6LHX - chains B and C of the 4 polymer chains in the assembly; structure by X-ray diffraction, 2.50 A resolution.

# Chain B (and C)
Protein: ThsA
Source organism: Bacillus cereus MSX-D12
Notes: chain C of this document is another copy of the same molecule, construct and numbering; everything in this record applies to it too
Reference sequence: J8G6Z1 (J8G6Z1_BACCE); residues 3-476 here correspond to UniProt positions 1-474 (UniProt number = residue number - 2)
Chain sequence (476 residues; numbered 1 to 476; the number before each row is that of its first residue):
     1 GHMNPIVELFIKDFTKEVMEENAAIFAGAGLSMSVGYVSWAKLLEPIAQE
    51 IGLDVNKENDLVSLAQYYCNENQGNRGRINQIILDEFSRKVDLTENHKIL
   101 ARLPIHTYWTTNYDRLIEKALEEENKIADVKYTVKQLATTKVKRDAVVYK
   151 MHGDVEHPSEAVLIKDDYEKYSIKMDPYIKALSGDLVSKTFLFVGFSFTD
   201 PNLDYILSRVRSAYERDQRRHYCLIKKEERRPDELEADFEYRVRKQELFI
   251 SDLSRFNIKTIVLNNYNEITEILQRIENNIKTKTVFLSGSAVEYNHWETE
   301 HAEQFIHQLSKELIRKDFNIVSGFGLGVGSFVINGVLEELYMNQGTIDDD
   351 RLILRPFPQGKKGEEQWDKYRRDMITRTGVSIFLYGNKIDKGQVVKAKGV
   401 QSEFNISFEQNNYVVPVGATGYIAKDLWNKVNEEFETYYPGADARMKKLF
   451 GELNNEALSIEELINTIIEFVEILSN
Disordered / not traced: 1, 39-83, 161-172, 344-345, 419-422, 443-445, 455-457 (chain C: 1, 53-58, 343-345, 443-445, 455-458, 476)
Sequence notes: expression tag (1-2)
Modified residues: Mse-3, Mse-19, Mse-33, Mse-151, Mse-175, Mse-342, Mse-374, Mse-446 (selenomethionine; parent Met)
What the authors report for this chain:
  - mutagenesis - N112A, H152A: abolished catalytic activity on NAD+
  - mutagenesis - N112A, H152A: abolished binding to NAD+
  - mutagenesis - N112A, H152A: unchanged stability

# How chain B and chain C interact
Pairs across the interface - 13 pairs, chain B then chain C:
  Glu-8(B) with Glu-50(C)
  Leu-9(B) with Glu-50(C); Tyr-67(C); Ile-82(C), hydrophobic
  Lys-12(B) with Pro-46(C); Gln-49(C), hydrogen bond
  Lys-16(B) with Gln-81(C); Asp-85(C), salt bridge
  Arg-220(B) with Tyr-67(C), hydrogen bond; Asn-72(C); Gly-74(C); Asn-75(C), hydrogen bond
  Asn-476(B) with Gln-49(C)
Other interface residues (no listed pair), chain B (9 interface residues in all): His-2, Pro-5, Arg-315
Other interface residues (no listed pair), chain C (12 interface residues in all): Ile-79, Arg-89

# Overview
Chain B and chain C form an interface of 9 and 12 residues respectively, with 3 hydrogen bonds and 1 salt
bridge. Among the polar pairs are Lys-16(B)/Asp-85(C), Lys-12(B)/Gln-49(C) and Arg-220(B)/Tyr-67(C). The paper
reports that N112A and H152A of chain B abolish catalytic activity on NAD+; N112A and H152A of chain B abolish
binding to NAD+.
Both chains are ThsA (Bacillus cereus MSX-D12). Entry 6LHX (Crystal structure of ThsA) was determined by X-ray
diffraction together with 6LHY from the same study.
